PDB entry 5HRE | X-ray diffraction, 1.75 A resolution | chains A and B

[Chain A]
Molecule: DNA polymerase beta-like protein
From: African swine fever virus
UniProt: A0A0A1E3N6 (A0A0A1E3N6_ASF); residues 1-174 here = UniProt positions 1-174
Chain sequence (178 residues; each row starts with the number of its first residue; numbers below 1 keep their minus sign (Ser-3 is residue -3)):
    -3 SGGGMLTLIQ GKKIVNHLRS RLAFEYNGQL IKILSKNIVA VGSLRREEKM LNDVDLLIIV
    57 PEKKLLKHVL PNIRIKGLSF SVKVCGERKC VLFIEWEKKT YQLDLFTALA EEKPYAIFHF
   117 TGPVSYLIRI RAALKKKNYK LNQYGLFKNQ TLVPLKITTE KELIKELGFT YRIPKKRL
Not modelled in the structure: -3
Differences from the reference sequence: expression tag (-3 to 0)
Disulfide bonds: Cys81-Cys86
Bound ions: Mn2+: Asp49, Asp51 (together with formate) (shared with DT9(B) of chain B)

[Chain B]
Molecule: 9-nt DNA strand
Sequence (9 nucleotides; each row starts with the number of its first residue):
     1 GAGGATCCT
Not modelled in the structure: 1
Bound ions: Mn2+: DT9 (together with formate) (shared with Asp49(A), Asp51(A) of chain A)

[Chain A / chain B interface]
Contacting residue pairs (25; chain A residue first):
  Val80(A) - DT6(B)  phosphate contact
  Val80(A) - DC7(B)  phosphate contact
  Cys81(A) - DT6(B)  phosphate contact
  Cys81(A) - DC7(B)  hydrogen bond to the phosphate
  Gly82(A) - DT6(B)  hydrogen bond to the phosphate
  Glu83(A) - DT6(B)  hydrogen bond to the phosphate
  Arg84(A) - DA5(B)  phosphate contact
  Arg84(A) - DT6(B)  hydrogen bond to the phosphate
  Lys85(A) - DA5(B)  phosphate contact
  Lys85(A) - DT6(B)  hydrogen bond to the phosphate
  His115(A) - DG3(B)  base contact
  Val120(A) - DA2(B)  base contact
  Ile124(A) - DA2(B)  base contact
  Arg127(A) - DA2(B)  hydrogen bond to the base
  Arg127(A) - DG3(B)  hydrogen bond to the sugar
  Ala128(A) - DA2(B)  sugar contact
  Lys131(A) - DG3(B)  salt bridge to the phosphate
  Lys136(A) - DG3(B)  phosphate contact
  Lys136(A) - DG4(B)  salt bridge to the phosphate
  Leu137(A) - DG3(B)  sugar contact
  Asn138(A) - DG3(B)  phosphate contact
  Asn138(A) - DG4(B)  hydrogen bond to the phosphate
  Gln139(A) - DG4(B)  sugar contact
  Tyr140(A) - DG4(B)  phosphate contact
  Tyr140(A) - DA5(B)  hydrogen bond to the phosphate
Also at the interface, not in a pair above, chain A (19 interface residues in all): Leu123, Tyr135

[Summary]
19 residues of chain A and 6 residues of chain B are in contact; the contacts include 9 hydrogen bonds and 2
salt bridges. Polar contacts include Arg127(A)-DA2(B), Arg127(A)-DG3(B) and Cys81(A)-DC7(B). The Mn2+ site is
built by Asp49(A), Asp51(A) and DT9(B).
Here chain A is DNA polymerase beta-like protein (African swine fever virus) and chain B is a 9-nt DNA strand.
Entry 5HRE (The crystal structure of AsfvPolX:DNA3 binary complex) was determined by X-ray diffraction.
